Entry 6B20 (X-ray diffraction, 2.34 A resolution); this record covers chains A and C of the 3 polymer chains in the assembly.

Chain A:
Name: Guanine nucleotide-binding protein G(I)/G(S)/G(T) subunit beta-1
From: Bos taurus
UniProtKB: P62871 (GBB1_BOVIN); residues 3-340 here = UniProt positions 3-340
Chain sequence (338 residues; numbered 3 to 340; the number before each row is that of its first residue):
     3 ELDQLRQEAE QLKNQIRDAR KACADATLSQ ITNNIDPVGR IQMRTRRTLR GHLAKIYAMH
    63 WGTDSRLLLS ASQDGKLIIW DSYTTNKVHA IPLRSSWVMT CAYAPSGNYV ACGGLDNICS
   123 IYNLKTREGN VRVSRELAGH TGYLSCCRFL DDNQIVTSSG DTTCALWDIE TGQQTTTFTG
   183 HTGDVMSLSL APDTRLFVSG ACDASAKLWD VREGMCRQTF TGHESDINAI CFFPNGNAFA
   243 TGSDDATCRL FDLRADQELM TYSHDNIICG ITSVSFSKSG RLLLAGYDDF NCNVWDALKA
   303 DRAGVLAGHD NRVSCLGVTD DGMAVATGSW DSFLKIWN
Sequence notes: engineered mutation Leu71 (Val in P62871)
Swiss-Prot annotation at these positions:
  - modified residue: His266 (Phosphohistidine)

Chain C:
Name: Guanine nucleotide-binding protein G(T) subunit gamma-T1
From: Bos taurus
UniProtKB: P02698 (GBG1_BOVIN); residues 7-66 here = UniProt positions 7-66
Chain sequence (60 residues; each row starts with the number of its first residue):
     7 EDLTEKDKLK MEVDQLKKEV TLERMLVSKC CEEFRDYVEE RSGEDPLVKG IPEDKNPFKE
Not modelled in the structure: 7-10

How chain A and chain C interact:
Pairs across the interface (94; chain A residue first):
  Leu4(A) - Glu11(C)
  Leu4(A) - Leu15(C)  hydrophobic
  Leu7(A) - Leu15(C)  hydrophobic
  Leu7(A) - Lys16(C)
  Arg8(A) - Glu11(C)  salt bridge
  Glu10(A) - Lys23(C)  salt bridge
  Ala11(A) - Glu18(C)
  Ala11(A) - Val19(C)  hydrophobic
  Ala11(A) - Leu22(C)
  Leu14(A) - Leu22(C)  hydrophobic
  Leu14(A) - Lys23(C)
  Leu14(A) - Val26(C)  hydrophobic
  Gln17(A) - Val26(C)
  Ile18(A) - Leu22(C)
  Ile18(A) - Glu25(C)
  Ile18(A) - Val26(C)  hydrophobic
  Ile18(A) - Arg30(C)
  Ala21(A) - Arg30(C)
  Arg22(A) - Arg30(C)
  Cys25(A) - Arg30(C)
  Cys25(A) - Leu32(C)
  Cys25(A) - Val33(C)  hydrogen bond (backbone-backbone)
  Ala26(A) - Val33(C)  hydrophobic
  Asp27(A) - Leu32(C)
  Asp27(A) - Val33(C)
  Asp27(A) - Ser34(C)  hydrogen bond
  Ala28(A) - Val33(C)
  Ala28(A) - Ser34(C)
  Leu30(A) - Cys37(C)  hydrophobic
  Ile33(A) - Cys37(C)
  Ile33(A) - Glu38(C)
  Ile33(A) - Arg41(C)  hydrogen bond (backbone-side chain)
  Ile37(A) - Glu45(C)
  Ile43(A) - Leu53(C)
  Ile43(A) - Val54(C)
  Met45(A) - Leu53(C)  hydrophobic
  Arg48(A) - Asn62(C)
  Arg48(A) - Phe64(C)
  Arg49(A) - Phe64(C)
  Arg49(A) - Lys65(C)  hydrogen bond (side chain-backbone)
  Ser84(A) - Phe64(C)
  Tyr85(A) - Pro63(C)
  Tyr85(A) - Phe64(C)  hydrophobic
  Met217(A) - Lys24(C)
  Cys218(A) - Gln21(C)  hydrogen bond (backbone-side chain)
  Cys218(A) - Lys24(C)  hydrogen bond (backbone-side chain)
  Arg219(A) - Gln21(C)
  Arg219(A) - Glu25(C)
  Gln220(A) - Glu25(C)
  Gln220(A) - Leu28(C)
  Thr221(A) - Glu25(C)  hydrogen bond
  Phe235(A) - Phe40(C)  hydrophobic
  Phe235(A) - Tyr43(C)  hydrophobic
  Phe235(A) - Val44(C)  hydrophobic
  Pro236(A) - Tyr43(C)
  Asn237(A) - Tyr43(C)
  Leu252(A) - Phe40(C)  hydrophobic
  Asp254(A) - Cys36(C)  hydrogen bond
  Arg256(A) - Glu29(C)
  Arg256(A) - Arg30(C)
  Arg256(A) - Met31(C)  hydrogen bond (backbone-backbone)
  Arg256(A) - Glu39(C)  salt bridge
  Ala257(A) - Met31(C)
  Ala257(A) - Cys36(C)  hydrophobic
  Asp258(A) - Leu28(C)
  Asp258(A) - Arg30(C)  salt bridge
  Gln259(A) - Val33(C)
  Leu261(A) - Val33(C)  hydrophobic
  Ser279(A) - Asp51(C)  hydrogen bond
  Lys280(A) - Asp51(C)  hydrogen bond (backbone-side chain)
  Ser281(A) - Tyr43(C)
  Ser281(A) - Val44(C)
  Ser281(A) - Arg47(C)
  Ser281(A) - Ser48(C)
  Ser281(A) - Asp51(C)  hydrogen bond
  Gly282(A) - Val44(C)
  Arg283(A) - Val44(C)
  Arg283(A) - Ser48(C)
  Leu284(A) - Leu53(C)
  Leu300(A) - Phe40(C)  hydrophobic
  Leu300(A) - Arg41(C)
  Leu300(A) - Val44(C)  hydrophobic
  Val320(A) - Leu53(C)  hydrophobic
  Asp323(A) - Pro52(C)
  Gly324(A) - Pro52(C)
  Gly324(A) - Leu53(C)
  Met325(A) - Pro52(C)  hydrophobic
  Met325(A) - Ile57(C)
  Ala326(A) - Phe64(C)  hydrophobic
  Ile338(A) - Phe64(C)  hydrophobic
  Asn340(A) - Leu53(C)
  Asn340(A) - Ile57(C)
  Asn340(A) - Asn62(C)  hydrogen bond
  Asn340(A) - Phe64(C)
Also at the interface, not in a pair above, chain A (60 interface residues in all): Lys15, Thr29, Thr34, Val40, Trp63, Ser67, Ala299, Trp339
Also at the interface, not in a pair above, chain C (39 interface residues in all): Lys12

Overview:
Chain A and chain C form an interface of 60 and 39 residues respectively, with 13 hydrogen bonds and 4 salt
bridges. Polar contacts include Arg8(A)-Glu11(C), Glu10(A)-Lys23(C) and Arg256(A)-Glu39(C).
Here chain A is Guanine nucleotide-binding protein G(I)/G(S)/G(T) subunit beta-1 and chain C is Guanine
nucleotide-binding protein G(T) subunit gamma-T1, both from Bos taurus. Entry 6B20 (Crystal structure of a
complex between G protein beta gamma dimer and an inhibitory Nanobody regulator) was determined by X-ray
diffraction.
